3MMN - chain A; structure by X-ray diffraction, 2.20 A resolution.

== Chain A ==
Name: Histidine kinase homolog
Organism: Arabidopsis thaliana
UniProtKB: O22267 (O22267_ARATH); residues 944-1122 here = UniProt positions 944-1122
Chain sequence (206 residues; row label = number of the first residue in the row):
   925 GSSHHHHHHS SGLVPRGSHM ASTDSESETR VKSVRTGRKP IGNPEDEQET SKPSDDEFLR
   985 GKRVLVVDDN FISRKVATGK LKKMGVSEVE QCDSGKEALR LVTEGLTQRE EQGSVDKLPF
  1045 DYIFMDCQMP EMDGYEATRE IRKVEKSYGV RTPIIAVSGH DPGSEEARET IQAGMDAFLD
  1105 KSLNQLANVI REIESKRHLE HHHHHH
Unresolved in the structure: 925-934, 940-978, 1119-1130
Sequence notes: expression tag (925-943, 1123-1130)
Ion coordination: Mg2+: Asp-993, Asp-1050, Gln-1052
UniProt features mapped onto this chain:
  - modified residue: Asp-1050 (4-aspartylphosphate)
  - mutagenesis: Asp-1050 (D1050Q/E: Loss of histidine kinase activity)

== Overview ==
The Mg2+ site is built by Asp-993, Asp-1050 and Gln-1052. From UniProt: one mutagenesis site.
Chain A is Histidine kinase homolog (Arabidopsis thaliana); the structure, Crystal structure of the receiver
domain of the histidine kinase CKI1 from Arabidopsis thaliana complexed with ..., was determined by X-ray
diffraction together with 3MM4 from the same study.
